3INJ - chains C and D of the 4 polymer chains in the assembly; structure by X-ray diffraction, 1.69 A resolution.

[Chain C (and D)]
Molecule: Aldehyde dehydrogenase, mitochondrial
Organism: Homo sapiens
Notes: EC 1.2.1.3; chain D of this document is another copy of the same molecule, construct and numbering; everything in this record applies to it too
Reference sequence: P05091 (ALDH2_HUMAN); residues 1-500 here correspond to UniProt positions 18-517 (UniProt number = residue number + 17)
Sequence (500 residues; row label = number of the first residue in the row):
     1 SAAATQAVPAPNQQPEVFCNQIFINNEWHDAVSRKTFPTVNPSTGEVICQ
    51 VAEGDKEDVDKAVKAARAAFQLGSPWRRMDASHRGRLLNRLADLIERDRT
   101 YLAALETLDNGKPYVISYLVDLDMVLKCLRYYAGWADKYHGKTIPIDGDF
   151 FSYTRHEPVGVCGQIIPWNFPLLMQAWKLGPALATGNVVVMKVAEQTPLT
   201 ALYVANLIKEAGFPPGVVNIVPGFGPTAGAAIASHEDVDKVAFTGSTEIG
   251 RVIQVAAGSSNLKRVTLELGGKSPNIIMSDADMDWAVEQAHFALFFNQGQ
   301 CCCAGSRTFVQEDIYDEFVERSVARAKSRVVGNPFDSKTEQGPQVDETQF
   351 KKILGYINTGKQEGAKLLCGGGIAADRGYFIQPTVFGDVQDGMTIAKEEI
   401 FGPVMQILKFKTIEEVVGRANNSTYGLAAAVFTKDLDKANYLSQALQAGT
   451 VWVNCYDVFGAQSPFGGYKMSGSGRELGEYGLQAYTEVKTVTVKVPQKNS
Not modelled in the structure: 1-6
Swiss-Prot annotation at these positions:
  - active site: Glu-268 (Proton acceptor), Cys-302 (Nucleophile)
  - binding site (NAD(+)): Gly-245 to Gly-250
  - site: Asn-169 (Transition state stabilizer)
  - modified residue (N6-acetyllysine): Lys-35, Lys-56, Lys-61, Lys-142, Lys-351, Lys-366, Lys-409, Lys-411, Lys-434
Bound ions: Na+: Thr-39, Val-40, Asp-109, Gln-196
Residues lining bound ligands:
  - BXB (N-(1,3-benzodioxol-5-ylmethyl)-2,6-dichlorobenzamide): Val-120, Met-124, Phe-170, Leu-173, Trp-177, Phe-292, Phe-296, Cys-301, Tyr-456, Asp-457, Val-458, Phe-459
  - guanidine (GAI): Phe-70, Glu-157, Pro-158, Val-159, Gly-160
Reported in the primary citation:
  - binding site for BXB: Val-120, Met-124, Phe-170, Leu-173, Trp-177, Phe-292, Phe-296, Asp-457, Val-458, Phe-459
  - catalytic residues: Glu-268, Cys-302 (citing earlier work)

[How chain C and chain D interact]
Residue-residue contacts (137; chain C residue first):
  Leu-72(C) / Ala-445(D)  hydrophobic
  Lys-127(C) / Asp-147(D)  salt bridge
  Lys-142(C) / Glu-479(D)  salt bridge
  Lys-142(C) / Tyr-480(D)
  Ile-144(C) / Gln-462(D)
  Ile-144(C) / Ser-463(D)
  Ile-144(C) / Pro-464(D)
  Ile-146(C) / Gly-460(D)
  Ile-146(C) / Gln-462(D)
  Ile-146(C) / Ser-463(D)
  Asp-147(C) / Lys-127(D)  salt bridge
  Asp-147(C) / Gln-462(D)
  Phe-150(C) / Cys-455(D)  hydrophobic
  Phe-150(C) / Val-458(D)  hydrophobic
  Ser-152(C) / Ser-463(D)  hydrogen bond
  Tyr-153(C) / Ser-443(D)
  Thr-154(C) / Pro-464(D)
  Thr-154(C) / Tyr-480(D)  hydrogen bond
  Arg-155(C) / Gln-444(D)
  His-156(C) / Tyr-480(D)  hydrogen bond
  Glu-157(C) / Gln-444(D)
  Glu-157(C) / Tyr-468(D)  hydrogen bond
  Thr-247(C) / Leu-262(D)
  Arg-251(C) / Gly-258(D)
  Arg-251(C) / Ser-259(D)  hydrogen bond (side chain-backbone)
  Arg-251(C) / Ser-260(D)  hydrogen bond (side chain-backbone)
  Arg-251(C) / Leu-262(D)
  Gln-254(C) / Gly-258(D)
  Gln-254(C) / Leu-262(D)
  Gln-254(C) / Lys-263(D)
  Val-255(C) / Val-255(D)
  Val-255(C) / Gly-258(D)
  Val-255(C) / Ser-259(D)
  Ala-257(C) / Gln-254(D)
  Gly-258(C) / Arg-251(D)
  Gly-258(C) / Gln-254(D)
  Gly-258(C) / Val-255(D)
  Ser-259(C) / Arg-251(D)  hydrogen bond (backbone-side chain)
  Ser-259(C) / Val-255(D)
  Ser-260(C) / Arg-251(D)  hydrogen bond (backbone-side chain)
  Asn-261(C) / Met-470(D)
  Leu-262(C) / Thr-247(D)
  Leu-262(C) / Gly-250(D)
  Leu-262(C) / Arg-251(D)
  Leu-262(C) / Gln-254(D)
  Leu-262(C) / Leu-267(D)  hydrophobic
  Leu-262(C) / Leu-269(D)  hydrophobic
  Lys-263(C) / Gln-254(D)  hydrogen bond (backbone-side chain)
  Arg-264(C) / Gly-467(D)  hydrogen bond (side chain-backbone)
  Arg-264(C) / Tyr-468(D)
  Arg-264(C) / Lys-469(D)  hydrogen bond (side chain-backbone)
  Arg-264(C) / Gly-472(D)  hydrogen bond (side chain-backbone)
  Arg-264(C) / Ser-473(D)
  Leu-269(C) / Leu-262(D)  hydrophobic
  Trp-285(C) / Lys-494(D)
  Ser-443(C) / Lys-489(D)  hydrogen bond (backbone-side chain)
  Gln-444(C) / Arg-155(D)
  Gln-444(C) / Glu-157(D)
  Gln-444(C) / Lys-489(D)  hydrogen bond (backbone-side chain)
  Ala-445(C) / Leu-72(D)  hydrophobic
  Leu-446(C) / Lys-489(D)  hydrogen bond (backbone-side chain)
  Ala-448(C) / Lys-489(D)
  Gly-449(C) / Val-488(D)
  Gly-449(C) / Lys-489(D)
  Gly-449(C) / Thr-490(D)  hydrogen bond (backbone-backbone)
  Thr-450(C) / Thr-490(D)
  Val-451(C) / Thr-490(D)  hydrogen bond (backbone-backbone)
  Val-451(C) / Val-491(D)  hydrophobic
  Val-451(C) / Thr-492(D)  hydrogen bond (backbone-backbone)
  Trp-452(C) / Thr-492(D)
  Val-453(C) / Thr-492(D)  hydrogen bond (backbone-backbone)
  Val-453(C) / Val-493(D)
  Val-453(C) / Lys-494(D)  hydrogen bond (backbone-backbone)
  Asn-454(C) / Lys-494(D)
  Cys-455(C) / Phe-150(D)  hydrophobic
  Cys-455(C) / Thr-492(D)
  Val-458(C) / Phe-150(D)  hydrophobic
  Val-458(C) / Thr-492(D)
  Phe-459(C) / Ile-146(D)
  Gly-460(C) / Ile-146(D)
  Gln-462(C) / Ile-144(D)
  Gln-462(C) / Pro-145(D)
  Gln-462(C) / Ile-146(D)
  Gln-462(C) / Asp-147(D)
  Ser-463(C) / Ile-144(D)
  Ser-463(C) / Ile-146(D)
  Ser-463(C) / Ser-152(D)  hydrogen bond
  Pro-464(C) / Ile-144(D)
  Pro-464(C) / Thr-154(D)
  Pro-464(C) / Thr-490(D)  hydrogen bond (backbone-side chain)
  Gly-467(C) / Arg-264(D)  hydrogen bond (backbone-side chain)
  Gly-467(C) / Glu-487(D)
  Tyr-468(C) / Glu-157(D)  hydrogen bond
  Tyr-468(C) / Arg-264(D)
  Tyr-468(C) / Glu-487(D)
  Tyr-468(C) / Val-488(D)
  Tyr-468(C) / Lys-489(D)
  Lys-469(C) / Arg-264(D)  hydrogen bond (backbone-side chain)
  Met-470(C) / Asn-261(D)
  Gly-472(C) / Arg-264(D)  hydrogen bond (backbone-side chain)
  Ser-473(C) / Arg-264(D)
  Arg-475(C) / Glu-487(D)  salt bridge
  Arg-475(C) / Val-488(D)  hydrogen bond (side chain-backbone)
  Glu-479(C) / Lys-142(D)  salt bridge
  Tyr-480(C) / Lys-142(D)
  Tyr-480(C) / Thr-154(D)  hydrogen bond
  Tyr-480(C) / His-156(D)  hydrogen bond
  Tyr-480(C) / Val-488(D)  hydrophobic
  Gln-483(C) / Gln-483(D)
  Glu-487(C) / Gly-467(D)
  Glu-487(C) / Tyr-468(D)
  Glu-487(C) / Arg-475(D)  salt bridge
  Val-488(C) / Gly-449(D)
  Val-488(C) / Tyr-468(D)
  Val-488(C) / Arg-475(D)  hydrogen bond (backbone-side chain)
  Val-488(C) / Tyr-480(D)  hydrophobic
  Lys-489(C) / Ser-443(D)  hydrogen bond (side chain-backbone)
  Lys-489(C) / Gln-444(D)  hydrogen bond (side chain-backbone)
  Lys-489(C) / Leu-446(D)  hydrogen bond (side chain-backbone)
  Lys-489(C) / Ala-448(D)
  Lys-489(C) / Gly-449(D)
  Lys-489(C) / Tyr-468(D)
  Thr-490(C) / Gly-449(D)  hydrogen bond (backbone-backbone)
  Thr-490(C) / Thr-450(D)
  Thr-490(C) / Val-451(D)  hydrogen bond (backbone-backbone)
  Thr-490(C) / Pro-464(D)  hydrogen bond (side chain-backbone)
  Val-491(C) / Ser-443(D)
  Val-491(C) / Val-451(D)
  Thr-492(C) / Val-451(D)  hydrogen bond (backbone-backbone)
  Thr-492(C) / Trp-452(D)
  Thr-492(C) / Val-453(D)  hydrogen bond (backbone-backbone)
  Thr-492(C) / Cys-455(D)
  Thr-492(C) / Val-458(D)
  Val-493(C) / Val-453(D)
  Lys-494(C) / Trp-285(D)
  Lys-494(C) / Val-453(D)  hydrogen bond (backbone-backbone)
  Lys-494(C) / Asn-454(D)
Interface residues without a listed pair, chain C (69 interface residues in all): Gly-141, Pro-145, Gly-250, Val-265, Leu-267, Asn-440
Interface residues without a listed pair, chain D (70 interface residues in all): Gly-141, Tyr-153, Glu-236, Ala-257, Val-265, Asn-440, Phe-459

[Summary]
Chain C and chain D form an interface of 69 and 70 residues respectively; the contacts include 39 hydrogen
bonds and 6 salt bridges. Among the polar pairs are Lys-127(C)/Asp-147(D), Lys-142(C)/Glu-479(D) and
Arg-475(C)/Glu-487(D). From the paper: catalytic residues Glu-268(C) and Cys-302(C); a binding site for BXB at
Val-120(C), Met-124(C) and Phe-170(C) among others.
Chain C and chain D are both Aldehyde dehydrogenase, mitochondrial (Homo sapiens); the structure, Human
Mitochondrial Aldehyde Dehydrogenase complexed with agonist Alda-1, was determined by X-ray diffraction
together with 3INL from the same study.
